PDB entry 9D7O | electron microscopy, 3.56 A resolution | chains E and H of the 8 polymer chains in the assembly

[Chain E]
Protein: Surface protein gp120
From: Human immunodeficiency virus 1
Reference sequence: Q2N0S5 (Q2N0S5_9HIV1); the construct lacks a stretch of the UniProt sequence and is renumbered around it, so the offset changes along the chain: 8-17 = UniProt 9-18; 19-23 = UniProt 19-23; 25-309 = UniProt 24-308; 312-321 = UniProt 309-318; 2 more segments
Sequence (496 residues; row label = number of the first residue in the row; note: 3 numbers in that range are skipped by the numbering (no residue carries them; nothing is unmodelled there)):
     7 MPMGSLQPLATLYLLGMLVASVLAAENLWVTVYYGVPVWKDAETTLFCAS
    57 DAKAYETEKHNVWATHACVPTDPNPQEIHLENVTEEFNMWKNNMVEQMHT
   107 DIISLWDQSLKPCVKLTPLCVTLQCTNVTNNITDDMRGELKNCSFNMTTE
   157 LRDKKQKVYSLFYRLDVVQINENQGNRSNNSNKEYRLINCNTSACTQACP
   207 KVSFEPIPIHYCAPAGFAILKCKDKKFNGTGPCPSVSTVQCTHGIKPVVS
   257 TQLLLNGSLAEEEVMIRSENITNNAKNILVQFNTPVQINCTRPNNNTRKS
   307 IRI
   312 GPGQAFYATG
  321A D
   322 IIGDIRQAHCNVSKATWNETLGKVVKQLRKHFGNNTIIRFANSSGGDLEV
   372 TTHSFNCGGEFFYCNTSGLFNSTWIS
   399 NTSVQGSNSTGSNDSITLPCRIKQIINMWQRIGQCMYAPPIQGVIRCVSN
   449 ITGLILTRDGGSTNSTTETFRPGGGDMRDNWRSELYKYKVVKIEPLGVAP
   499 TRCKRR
Not modelled in the structure: 7-33, 58-66, 179-186, 399-410
Sequence notes: initiating methionine (7); conflict Pro8 (Asn9 in Q2N0S5), Met9 (Cys10 in Q2N0S5), Gly10 (Gln11 in Q2N0S5), Ser11 (His12 in Q2N0S5), Gln13 (Phe14 in Q2N0S5), Pro14 (Arg15 in Q2N0S5), Leu15 (Trp16 in Q2N0S5), Ala16 (Gly17 in Q2N0S5), Tyr19 (Met in Q2N0S5), Leu20 (Ile in Q2N0S5), Val25 (Ile24 in Q2N0S5), Ala26 (Ile25 in Q2N0S5), Ser27 (Ile26 in Q2N0S5), Val28 (Cys27 in Q2N0S5), Leu29 (Ser28 in Q2N0S5), Cys201 (Ile200 in Q2N0S5), Asn332 (Thr330 in Q2N0S5), Cys433 (Ala430 in Q2N0S5), Cys501 (Ala498 in Q2N0S5); insertion (18, 24)
Disulfides: Cys119-Cys205, Cys131-Cys149, Cys201-Cys433, Cys296-Cys445
Covalently attached groups: N-acetylglucosamine (NAG) linked to Asn88, Asn133, Asn137, Asn148, Asn152, Asn234, Asn262, Asn276, Asn295, Asn301, Asn332, Asn355, Asn386, Asn392, Asn448; glycan linked to Asn363

[Chain H]
Protein: CH103 Fab heavy chain
From: Homo sapiens
Notes: antibody fragment or engineered binder
Sequence (245 residues; each row starts with the number of its first residue; a row labelled like 82A-82C holds insertion residues (82A, then the next letters in order); numbers below 1 keep their minus sign (Met-18 is residue -18)):
   -18 MGWSCIILFLVATATGVHSQVQLQESGPGVVKSSETLSLTCTVSGGSMGG
    32 TYWSWLRLSPGKGLEWIGYIFHTGETNYSPSLKGRVSISVDTSEDQFSLR
    82 L
82A-82C RSV
    83 TAADTAVYFCASLPRGQL
100A-100E VNAYF
   101 RNWGRGSLVSVTAASTKGPSVFPLAPSSKSTSGGTAALGCLVKDYFPEPV
   151 TVSWNSGALTSGVHTFPAVLQSSGLYSLSSVVTVPSSSLGTQTYICNVNH
   201 KPSNTKVDKKVEPKSCDK
Not modelled in the structure: -18 to 0, 125-138, 155-164, 183-195, 206-218

[Chain E / chain H interface]
Contacting residue pairs (31; chain E residue first):
  Glu178(E) with Ser68(H); Arg82A(H), salt bridge
  Ile194(E) with Thr54(H)
  Ser364(E) with Gln99(H)
  Ser365(E) with Gln99(H), hydrogen bond; Leu100(H), hydrogen bond (backbone-backbone); Val100A(H)
  Gly366(E) with Gly98(H)
  Gly367(E) with Tyr33(H), hydrogen bond (backbone-side chain); Tyr50(H); Gly98(H)
  Asp368(E) with Tyr33(H), hydrogen bond; Phe52(H); Glu56(H); Arg97(H), salt bridge
  Leu369(E) with Glu56(H), hydrogen bond (backbone-side chain)
  Glu370(E) with Arg97(H), salt bridge
  Val371(E) with Arg97(H)
  Lys421(E) with Glu56(H), salt bridge
  Gln428(E) with Phe52(H); His53(H), hydrogen bond; Arg97(H)
  Arg429(E) with His53(H)
  Ile430(E) with Gly30(H); His53(H); Thr73(H)
  Asp457(E) with Val100A(H)
  Arg469(E) with Gln99(H)
  Pro470(E) with Gln99(H), hydrogen bond (backbone-side chain)
  Gly471(E) with Gln99(H)
  Gly473(E) with Arg97(H)
Interface residues without a listed pair, chain E (24 interface residues in all): Asn197, Thr198, Asn280, Asn425, Thr455
Interface residues without a listed pair, chain H (18 interface residues in all): Met29, Val71, Asn100B

[Summary]
24 residues of chain E and 18 residues of chain H are in contact; the contacts include 7 hydrogen bonds and 4
salt bridges. Polar pairs include Glu178(E)-Arg82A(H), Asp368(E)-Arg97(H) and Glu370(E)-Arg97(H). Covalently
linked N-acetylglucosamine: at Asn88(E), Asn133(E), Asn137(E), Asn148(E), Asn152(E) and Asn234(E) and 9 more.
Chain E is Surface protein gp120 (Human immunodeficiency virus 1) and chain H is CH103 Fab heavy chain (Homo
sapiens); the structure, Cryo-EM structure of BG505 DS-SOSIP.664 with 1 CH103 Fab bound, was determined by
electron microscopy together with 9D7G, 9D7H, 9D7I and 9D7P from the same study.
